PDB entry 2HVJ | X-ray diffraction, 2.75 A resolution | chains A and B of the 3 polymer chains in the assembly

# Chain A
Name: antibody Fab heavy chain
Organism: Mus musculus
Notes: antibody fragment or engineered binder
Chain sequence (219 residues; numbered 1 to 219; the number before each row is that of its first residue):
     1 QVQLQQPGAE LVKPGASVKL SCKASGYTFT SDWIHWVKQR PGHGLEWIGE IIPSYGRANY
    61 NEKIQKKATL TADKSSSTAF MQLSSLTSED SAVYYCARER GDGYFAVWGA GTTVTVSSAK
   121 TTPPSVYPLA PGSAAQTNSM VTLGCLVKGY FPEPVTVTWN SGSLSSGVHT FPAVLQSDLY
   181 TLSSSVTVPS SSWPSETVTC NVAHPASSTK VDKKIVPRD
Disordered / not traced: 1
Disulfides: C22-C96, C145-C200

# Chain B
Name: antibody Fab light chain
Organism: Mus musculus
Notes: antibody fragment or engineered binder
Chain sequence (212 residues; numbered 1 to 212; the number before each row is that of its first residue):
     1 DILLTQSPAI LSVSPGERVS FSCRASQSIG TDIHWYQQRT NGSPRLLIKY ASESISGIPS
    61 RFSGSGSGTD FTLSINSVES EDIANYYCQQ SNRWPFTFGS GTKLEIKRAD AAPTVSIFPP
   121 SSEQLTSGGA SVVCFLNNFY PKDINVKWKI DGSERQNGVL NSWTDQDSKD STYSMSSTLT
   181 LTKDEYERHN SYTCEATHKT STSPIVKSFN RN
Disulfides: C23-C88, C134-C194

# How chain A and chain B interact
Contacting residue pairs - 74 pairs, chain A then chain B:
  H35(A) - F96(B)
  Q39(A) - Q38(B)  hydrogen bond
  Q39(A) - Y87(B)
  H43(A) - Y87(B)
  G44(A) - Y87(B)
  L45(A) - Y87(B)  hydrophobic
  L45(A) - F98(B)
  W47(A) - W94(B)  hydrophobic
  W47(A) - P95(B)
  E50(A) - W94(B)  hydrogen bond
  N59(A) - W94(B)
  Y60(A) - W94(B)
  K63(A) - D1(B)  salt bridge
  Y95(A) - Q38(B)  hydrogen bond
  Y95(A) - G42(B)  hydrogen bond (side chain-backbone)
  Y95(A) - S43(B)
  D102(A) - Y50(B)  hydrogen bond (backbone-side chain)
  G103(A) - H34(B)  hydrogen bond (backbone-side chain)
  G103(A) - Q89(B)  hydrogen bond (backbone-side chain)
  G103(A) - S91(B)
  G103(A) - F96(B)
  Y104(A) - H34(B)
  Y104(A) - Y36(B)
  Y104(A) - L46(B)  hydrophobic
  Y104(A) - K49(B)  hydrogen bond
  Y104(A) - Y50(B)  hydrophobic
  Y104(A) - Q89(B)
  F105(A) - Y36(B)  hydrogen bond (backbone-side chain)
  F105(A) - L46(B)
  F105(A) - Q89(B)
  F105(A) - F98(B)  hydrophobic
  W108(A) - Y36(B)
  W108(A) - P44(B)
  W108(A) - F98(B)  hydrophobic
  G109(A) - S43(B)
  Y127(A) - S121(B)
  Y127(A) - E123(B)
  Y127(A) - Q124(B)
  Y127(A) - S127(B)
  P128(A) - S121(B)
  P128(A) - E123(B)
  L129(A) - F118(B)
  L129(A) - F135(B)  hydrophobic
  A130(A) - F118(B)
  Q136(A) - K207(B)
  T142(A) - S116(B)
  T142(A) - F118(B)
  L146(A) - S131(B)
  K148(A) - Q124(B)
  K148(A) - T180(B)
  H169(A) - N137(B)
  H169(A) - N138(B)  hydrogen bond
  H169(A) - D167(B)
  H169(A) - S174(B)  hydrogen bond
  F171(A) - F135(B)  hydrophobic
  F171(A) - N137(B)
  F171(A) - S162(B)
  F171(A) - T164(B)
  F171(A) - S174(B)
  F171(A) - M175(B)
  F171(A) - S176(B)
  P172(A) - S162(B)  hydrogen bond (backbone-side chain)
  P172(A) - W163(B)
  V174(A) - L160(B)  hydrophobic
  V174(A) - N161(B)
  Q176(A) - L160(B)
  S183(A) - V133(B)
  S183(A) - F135(B)
  S184(A) - F135(B)
  S185(A) - F135(B)
  S185(A) - N137(B)  hydrogen bond
  K213(A) - E123(B)  salt bridge
  R218(A) - P119(B)
  R218(A) - P120(B)
Also at the interface, not in a pair above, chain A (42 interface residues in all): V37, E62, E99, A106, P131, L143, G167
Also at the interface, not in a pair above, chain B (43 interface residues in all): K169, T178

# Summary
The interface between chain A and chain B involves 42 residues on one side and 43 on the other; the contacts
include 13 hydrogen bonds and 2 salt bridges. Among the polar pairs are K63(A)-D1(B), K213(A)-E123(B) and
Q39(A)-Q38(B).
Here chain A is antibody Fab heavy chain and chain B is antibody Fab light chain, both from Mus musculus.
Entry 2HVJ (Crystal structure of KcsA-Fab-TBA complex in low K+) was determined by X-ray diffraction together
with 2DWD, 2DWE and 2HVK from the same study.
